Entry 9J7B (electron microscopy, 4.12 A resolution (low resolution: residue-level contacts below are approximate; hydrogen-bond / salt-bridge calls are withheld)); this record covers chains A and Q of the 11 polymer chains in the assembly.

# Chain A
Molecule: Protein fem-1 homolog B
From: Homo sapiens
Reference sequence: Q9UK73 (FEM1B_HUMAN); residue numbers follow UniProt; this construct covers 1-627
Sequence (627 residues; each row starts with the number of its first residue):
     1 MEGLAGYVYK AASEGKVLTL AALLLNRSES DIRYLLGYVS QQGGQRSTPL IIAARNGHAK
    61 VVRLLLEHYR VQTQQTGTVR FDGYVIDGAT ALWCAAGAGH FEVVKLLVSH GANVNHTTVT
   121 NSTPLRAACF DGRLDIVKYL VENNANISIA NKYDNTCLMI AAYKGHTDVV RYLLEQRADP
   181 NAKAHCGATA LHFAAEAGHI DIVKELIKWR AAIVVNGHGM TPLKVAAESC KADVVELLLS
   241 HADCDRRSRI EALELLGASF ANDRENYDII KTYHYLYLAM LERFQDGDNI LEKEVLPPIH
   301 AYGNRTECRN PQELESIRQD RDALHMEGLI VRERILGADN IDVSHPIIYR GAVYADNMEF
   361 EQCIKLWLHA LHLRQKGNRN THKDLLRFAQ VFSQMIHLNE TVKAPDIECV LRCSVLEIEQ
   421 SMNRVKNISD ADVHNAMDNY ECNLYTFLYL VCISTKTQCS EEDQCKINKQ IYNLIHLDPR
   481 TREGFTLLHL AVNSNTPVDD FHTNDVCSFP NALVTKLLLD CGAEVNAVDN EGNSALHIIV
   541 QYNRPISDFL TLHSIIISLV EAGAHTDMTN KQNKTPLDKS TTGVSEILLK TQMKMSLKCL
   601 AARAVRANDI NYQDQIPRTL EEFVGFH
Curated features (UniProtKB/Swiss-Prot):
  - binding site (Zn(2+)): His185, Cys186, His218
  - site: Asp342, Val343 (Cleavage)
  - mutagenesis: Asp82 (D82A: Abolished binding to -Gly-Leu-Asp-Arg C-degron at the C-terminus; when associated with A-131), Phe130 (F130A: Abolished binding to -Gly-Leu-Asp-Arg C-degron at the C-terminus), Asp131 (D131A: Abolished binding to -Gly-Leu-Asp-Arg C-degron at the C-terminus; when associated with A-82), Tyr163 (Y163A: Strongly reduced binding to -Gly-Leu-Asp-Arg C-degron at the C-terminus; when associated with A-193), Phe193 (F193A: Strongly reduced binding to -Gly-Leu-Asp-Arg C-degron at the C-terminus; when associated with A-163), Asp342 (D342A: Prevents cleavage by a caspase-3-like protease), Asp356 (D356A: Does not affect cleavage by a caspase-3-like protease), Leu597 (L597A: Abolished ability to promote ubiquitination of target proteins such as GLI1)

# Chain Q
Molecule: Mitochondrial import receptor subunit TOM20 homolog
From: Homo sapiens
Reference sequence: Q15388 (TOM20_HUMAN); residues 25-145 here = UniProt positions 25-145
Sequence (121 residues; row label = number of the first residue in the row):
    25 DRKRRSDPNF KNRLRERRKK QKLAKERAGL SKLPDLKDAE AVQKFFLEEI QLGEELLAQG
    85 EYEKGVDHLT NAIAVCGQPQ QLLQVLQQTL PPPVFQMLLT KLPTISQRIV SAQSLAEDDV
   145 E
Not modelled in the structure: 25-61, 129-145
Curated features (UniProtKB/Swiss-Prot):
  - modified residue (Phosphoserine): Ser135, Ser138
  - cross-link (Glycyl lysine isopeptide (Lys-Gly)): Lys35 (interchain with G-Cter in ubiquitin), Lys56 (interchain with G-Cter in ubiquitin), Lys61 (interchain with G-Cter in ubiquitin), Lys68 (interchain with G-Cter in ubiquitin)
  - mutagenesis: Lys56 (K56R: Defects in mitophagy; when associated with R-61 and R-68), Lys61 (K61R: Defects in mitophagy; when associated with R-56 and R-68), Lys68 (K68R: Defects in mitophagy; when associated with R-56 and R-61)

# Chain A / chain Q interface
Pairs across the interface - 10 pairs, chain A then chain Q:
  Ser13(A) - Glu85(Q)
  Glu14(A) - Gln83(Q)
  Arg55(A) - Gly84(Q)
  Asn56(A) - Gln83(Q)
  Asn56(A) - Gly84(Q)
  Asn56(A) - Glu85(Q)
  His58(A) - Gln83(Q)
  Phe81(A) - Glu87(Q)
  Asp82(A) - Glu87(Q)
  His100(A) - Tyr86(Q)
Interface residues without a listed pair, chain A (10 interface residues in all): Arg80, Arg133
Interface residues without a listed pair, chain Q (7 interface residues in all): Ala82, Pro117

# Overview
10 residues of chain A and 7 residues of chain Q are in contact. Curated annotation (UniProt) lists 3
Zn2+-binding residues and 8 mutagenesis sites on chain A; 3 mutagenesis sites on chain Q.
Chain A is Protein fem-1 homolog B and chain Q is Mitochondrial import receptor subunit TOM20 homolog, both
from Homo sapiens; the structure, local refinement of FEM1B bound with TOM20(tetramer), was determined by
electron microscopy (same publication as 9J7A, 9JCE and 9LKX).
